PDB entry 3T9W | X-ray diffraction, 1.50 A resolution | chain A

# Chain A
Molecule: small laccase, multi-copper oxidase
From: Amycolatopsis sp. ATCC 39116
Notes: EC 1.10.3.2
Sequence (299 residues; each row starts with the number of its first residue):
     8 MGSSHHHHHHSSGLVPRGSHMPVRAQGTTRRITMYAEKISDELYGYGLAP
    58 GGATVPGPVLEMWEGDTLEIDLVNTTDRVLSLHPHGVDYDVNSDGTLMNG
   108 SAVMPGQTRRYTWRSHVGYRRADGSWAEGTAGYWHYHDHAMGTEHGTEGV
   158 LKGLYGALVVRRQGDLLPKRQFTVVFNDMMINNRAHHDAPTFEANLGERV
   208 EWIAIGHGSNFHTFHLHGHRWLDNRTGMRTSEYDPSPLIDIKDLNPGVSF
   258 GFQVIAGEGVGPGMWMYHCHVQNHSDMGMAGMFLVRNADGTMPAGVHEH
Disordered / not traced: 8-33, 304-306
Bound ions: Ni2+: His-193, His-194; Cu ion site 1: His-219, Cys-276, His-281; Cu ion site 2: His-222 (together with hydrogen peroxide); Cu ion site 3: His-224, His-275 (together with hydrogen peroxide); Cu ion site 4: His-277 (together with hydrogen peroxide)
Small-molecule neighbours: hydrogen peroxide (PEO): His-90, His-92, His-144, His-146, His-222, His-224, His-275, His-277

# Summary
Chain A binds hydrogen peroxide. His-193 and His-194 form the Ni2+ site. His-219, Cys-276 and His-281 form the
Cu ion site 1.
Chain A is small laccase, multi-copper oxidase (Amycolatopsis sp. ATCC 39116); the structure, Small laccase
from Amycolatopsis sp. ATCC 39116, was determined by X-ray diffraction together with 3TA4, 3TAS, 3TBB and 3TBC
from the same study.
